3V34 - chain A; structure by X-ray diffraction, 2.00 A resolution.

[Chain A]
Protein: Ribonuclease ZC3H12A
Source organism: Homo sapiens
Notes: EC 3.1.-.-; fragment: N-terminal conserved domain, residues 112-296
Reference sequence: Q5D1E8 (ZC12A_HUMAN); residues 112-296 here = UniProt positions 112-296
Amino-acid sequence (185 residues; numbered 112 to 296; the number before each row is that of its first residue):
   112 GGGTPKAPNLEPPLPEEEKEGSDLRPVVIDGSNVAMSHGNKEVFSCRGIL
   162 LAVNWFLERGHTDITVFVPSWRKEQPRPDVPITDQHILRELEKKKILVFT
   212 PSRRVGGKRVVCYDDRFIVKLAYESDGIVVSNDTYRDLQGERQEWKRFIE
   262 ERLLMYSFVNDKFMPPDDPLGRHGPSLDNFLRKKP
Unresolved in the structure: 112-133, 216-221
Bound ions: Mg2+ near Asp226 (its only coordinating residue here)
UniProt features mapped onto this chain:
  - region: Arg214 to Arg220 (RNA binding)
  - binding site (Mg(2+)): Asp226
  - mutagenesis: Asp141 (D141N: Abolishes RNase activity; D141N: Loss of pre-miRNA RNase activity. Attenuates strongly miRNA silencing activity. Loss of interleukin IL17A and IL6 mRNA instabilities ...), Asn144 (N144A: No change in RNase activity), Cys157 (C157A: Does not inhibit antiviral effects), Arg214 (R214A: Abolishes RNase activity), Asp225 (D225A: Loss of pre-miRNA RNase activity, IL17A mRNA instability and antiviral effects; when associated with A-226), Asp226 (D226A: Loss of pre-miRNA RNase activity, IL17A mRNA instability and antiviral effects; when associated with A-225. Loss of IL1B mRNA instability; when associated with N-141)
From the paper describing this entry:
  - Mg2+ coordination: Asp226
  - Mg2+ coordination through a water molecule: Asp141, Asp225, Asp244
  - catalytic residues: Asp141, Asp225, Asp226, Asp244
  - mutagenesis - R214A, D225A, D226A, D244A: abolished catalytic activity
  - mutagenesis - N144A: unchanged catalytic activity
  - mutagenesis - D141A, R215A, K219A, R220A: decreased catalytic activity

[In short]
From UniProt: Mg2+-binding residue Asp226 and 6 mutagenesis sites. From the paper: catalytic residues Asp141,
Asp225 and Asp226 among others; R214A, D225A and D226A, among others, abolish catalytic activity; 9
substitutions were tested in all.
Chain A is Ribonuclease ZC3H12A (Homo sapiens); the structure, Crystal structure of MCPIP1 conserved domain
with magnesium ion in the catalytic center, was determined by X-ray diffraction (same publication as 3V32 and
3V33).
